Entry 3H1J (X-ray diffraction, 3.00 A resolution); this record covers chains A and B of the 20 polymer chains in the assembly.

# Chain A
Name: Mitochondrial ubiquinol-cytochrome-C reductase complex core protein I
From: Gallus gallus
Notes: EC 1.10.2.2
Chain sequence (446 residues; each row starts with the number of its first residue):
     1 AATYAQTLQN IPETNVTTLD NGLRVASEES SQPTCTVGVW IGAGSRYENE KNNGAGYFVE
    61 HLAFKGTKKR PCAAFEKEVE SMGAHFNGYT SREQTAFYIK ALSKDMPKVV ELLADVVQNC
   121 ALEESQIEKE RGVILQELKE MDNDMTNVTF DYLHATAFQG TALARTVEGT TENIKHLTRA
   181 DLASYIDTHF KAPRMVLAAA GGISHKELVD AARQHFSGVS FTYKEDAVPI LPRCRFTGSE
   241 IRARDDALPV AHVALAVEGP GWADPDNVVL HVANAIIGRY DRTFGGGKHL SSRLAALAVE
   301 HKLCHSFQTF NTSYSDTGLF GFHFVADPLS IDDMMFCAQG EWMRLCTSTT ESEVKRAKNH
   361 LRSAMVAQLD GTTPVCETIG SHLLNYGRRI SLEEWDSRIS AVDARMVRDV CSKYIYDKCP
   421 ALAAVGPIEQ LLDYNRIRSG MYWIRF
Not modelled in the structure: 1, 445-446

# Chain B
Name: Mitochondrial ubiquinol-cytochrome-C reductase complex core protein 2
From: Gallus gallus
Notes: EC 1.10.2.2
Chain sequence (441 residues; each row starts with the number of its first residue; numbers below 1 keep their minus sign (Ser-1 is residue -1)):
    -1 SLKVAPKVAV SAAAERVKLC PGAEDLEITK LPNGLIIASL ENFSPASRIG VFIKAGSRYE
    59 TTANLGTAHL LRLASPLTTK GASSFRITRG IEAVGGSLSV YSTREKMTYC VECLRDHVDT
   119 VMEYLLNVTT APEFRPWEVT DLQPQLKVDK AVAFQSPQVG VLENLHAAAY KTALANPLYC
   179 PDYRIGKITS EQLHHFVQNN FTSARMALVG IGVKHSDLKQ VAEQFLNIRS GAGTSSAKAT
   239 YWGGEIREQN GHSLVHAAVV TEGAAVGSAE ANAFSVLQHV LGAGPLIKRG SSVTSKLYQG
   299 VAKATTQPFD ASAFNVNYSD SGLFGFYTIS QAAHAGEVIR AAMNQLKAAA QGGVTEEDVT
   359 KAKNQLKATY LMSVETAQGL LNEIGSEALL SGTHTAPSVV AQKIDSVTSA DVVNAAKKFV
   419 SGKKSMAASG DLGSTPFLDE L
Not modelled in the structure: -1 to 18

# Chain A / chain B interface
Pairs across the interface (79; chain A residue first):
  Ala2(A) - Phe41(B)  hydrophobic
  Ala2(A) - Arg113(B)  hydrogen bond (backbone-side chain)
  Thr3(A) - Asp114(B)
  Tyr4(A) - Pro43(B)
  Tyr4(A) - Leu112(B)  hydrophobic
  Tyr4(A) - Arg113(B)
  Tyr4(A) - Asp114(B)  hydrogen bond (backbone-side chain)
  Thr7(A) - Phe41(B)
  Thr7(A) - Ser42(B)
  Thr7(A) - Pro43(B)
  Thr7(A) - Arg113(B)
  Leu8(A) - Pro43(B)  hydrophobic
  Asn10(A) - Pro19(B)
  Pro33(A) - Leu369(B)  hydrophobic
  Thr34(A) - Leu369(B)
  Thr34(A) - Met370(B)
  Thr34(A) - Glu373(B)  hydrogen bond
  Tyr57(A) - Arg287(B)
  Glu60(A) - Lys286(B)  salt bridge
  Glu60(A) - Arg287(B)  salt bridge
  His61(A) - Arg287(B)  hydrogen bond
  Phe64(A) - Lys286(B)
  Lys65(A) - Lys286(B)
  Lys65(A) - Arg287(B)  hydrogen bond (side chain-backbone)
  Glu76(A) - Ile285(B)
  Glu76(A) - Gly288(B)
  Glu76(A) - Ser289(B)  hydrogen bond (side chain-backbone)
  Glu76(A) - Ser290(B)
  Glu76(A) - Val291(B)
  Lys77(A) - Lys359(B)
  Glu80(A) - Leu284(B)
  Glu80(A) - Ile285(B)
  Glu80(A) - Ser290(B)
  Glu80(A) - Val291(B)  hydrogen bond (side chain-backbone)
  Glu80(A) - Thr292(B)  hydrogen bond (side chain-backbone)
  Glu80(A) - Gln363(B)
  Ser81(A) - Thr292(B)
  Ser81(A) - Lys359(B)
  Ser81(A) - Asn362(B)
  Gly83(A) - Gln363(B)
  Gly83(A) - Ala366(B)
  Gly83(A) - Met370(B)
  Ala84(A) - Leu284(B)
  His85(A) - Leu284(B)
  His85(A) - Met370(B)
  Phe86(A) - Leu284(B)  hydrogen bond (backbone-backbone)
  Phe86(A) - Ile285(B)
  Phe86(A) - Lys286(B)  hydrogen bond (backbone-backbone)
  Asn87(A) - Lys286(B)
  Gly88(A) - Lys286(B)  hydrogen bond (backbone-side chain)
  Tyr89(A) - Lys286(B)
  Lys100(A) - Met370(B)
  Lys100(A) - Glu373(B)  salt bridge
  Leu102(A) - Leu369(B)  hydrophobic
  Glu137(A) - Arg287(B)  salt bridge
  Arg282(A) - Gln143(B)
  Arg282(A) - Val146(B)
  Gly285(A) - Pro74(B)
  Gly286(A) - Thr86(B)
  His289(A) - Ser82(B)
  His289(A) - Phe83(B)
  His289(A) - Arg87(B)  hydrogen bond (backbone-side chain)
  Leu290(A) - Arg87(B)
  Leu290(A) - Glu90(B)
  Ser291(A) - Arg87(B)
  Ser291(A) - Glu90(B)  hydrogen bond (backbone-side chain)
  Arg356(A) - Glu90(B)
  Arg356(A) - Ala91(B)
  Asn359(A) - Ala91(B)  hydrogen bond (side chain-backbone)
  Asn359(A) - Val92(B)
  Asn359(A) - Gly93(B)
  His360(A) - Gly93(B)
  Arg362(A) - Leu112(B)
  Ser363(A) - Gly93(B)  hydrogen bond (side chain-backbone)
  Ser363(A) - Leu112(B)
  Val366(A) - Ala44(B)  hydrophobic
  Asp370(A) - Thr374(B)
  Asp370(A) - Ala375(B)  hydrogen bond (side chain-backbone)
  Thr372(A) - Glu373(B)  hydrogen bond
Interface residues without a listed pair, chain A (50 interface residues in all): Ala5, Ile11, Gln32, Cys35, Val79, Thr283, Gly371, Thr373, Leu392
Interface residues without a listed pair, chain B (41 interface residues in all): Glu39, His115, Val150, Ser293

# Summary
The interface between chain A and chain B involves 50 residues on one side and 41 on the other; the contacts
include 17 hydrogen bonds and 4 salt bridges. Polar pairs include Glu60(A)-Lys286(B), Glu60(A)-Arg287(B) and
Lys100(A)-Glu373(B).
Chain A is Mitochondrial ubiquinol-cytochrome-C reductase complex core protein I and chain B is Mitochondrial
ubiquinol-cytochrome-C reductase complex core protein 2, both from Gallus gallus; the structure,
Stigmatellin-bound cytochrome bc1 complex from chicken, was determined by X-ray diffraction together with 3H1H
and 3H1I from the same study.
